5XAZ - chains A and H; structure by X-ray diffraction, 2.30 A resolution.

[Chain A (and H)]
Protein: Gamma-butyrolactone receptor protein
Source organism: Streptomyces fradiae
Notes: chain H of this document is another copy of the same molecule, construct and numbering; everything in this record applies to it too
UniProtKB: Q9XCC7 (Q9XCC7_STRFR); residues 2-226 here = UniProt positions 2-226
Sequence (228 residues; each row starts with the number of its first residue):
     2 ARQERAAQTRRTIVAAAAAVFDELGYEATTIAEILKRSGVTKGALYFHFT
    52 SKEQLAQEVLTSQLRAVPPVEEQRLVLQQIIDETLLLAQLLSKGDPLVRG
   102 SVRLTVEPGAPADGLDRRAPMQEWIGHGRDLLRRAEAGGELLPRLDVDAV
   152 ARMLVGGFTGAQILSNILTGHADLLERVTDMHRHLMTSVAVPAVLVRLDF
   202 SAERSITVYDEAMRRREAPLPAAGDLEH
Not modelled in the structure: 68-72 (chain H: 2-4, 216-229)
Differences from the reference sequence: engineered mutation Ala113 (Arg in Q9XCC7); expression tag (227-229)
Reported in the primary citation:
  - conformationally variable residues (order/disorder transition): Val68 to Leu76, Arg217 to Asp226
  - contacts within the chain: Gln9-Leu221, Thr10-Asp226, Thr42-Asp226, Gln64-Arg217 (backbone contact), Thr10-Ala223 (backbone contact)

[Interface between chain A and chain H]
Residue-residue contacts (59):
  Arg104(A) - Pro109(H)
  Thr106(A) - Ile168(H)
  Val107(A) - Val107(H)
  Pro109(A) - Arg104(H)
  Pro109(A) - Glu108(H)
  Arg119(A) - Ile168(H)  hydrogen bond (side chain-backbone)
  Arg119(A) - Leu169(H)  hydrogen bond (side chain-backbone)
  Arg119(A) - Thr170(H)
  Arg119(A) - Gly171(H)
  Met122(A) - Leu165(H)  hydrophobic
  Met122(A) - Ile168(H)  hydrophobic
  Gln123(A) - Leu169(H)
  Ala150(A) - Arg178(H)
  Ala150(A) - Asp181(H)
  Arg153(A) - Leu165(H)
  Arg153(A) - Leu169(H)
  Arg153(A) - Asp174(H)  salt bridge
  Arg153(A) - Arg178(H)
  Met154(A) - Asp181(H)
  Met154(A) - Met182(H)
  Met154(A) - His185(H)
  Val156(A) - Leu165(H)  hydrophobic
  Gly157(A) - Gly161(H)
  Gly157(A) - Leu165(H)
  Gly157(A) - Met182(H)
  Gly158(A) - Met182(H)
  Gly161(A) - Gly157(H)
  Gly161(A) - Gly161(H)
  Ile164(A) - Ile164(H)  hydrophobic
  Leu165(A) - Met122(H)  hydrophobic
  Leu165(A) - Ile126(H)  hydrophobic
  Leu165(A) - Arg153(H)
  Leu165(A) - Val156(H)  hydrophobic
  Leu165(A) - Gly157(H)
  Ile168(A) - Thr106(H)
  Ile168(A) - Arg118(H)
  Ile168(A) - Arg119(H)  hydrogen bond (backbone-side chain)
  Ile168(A) - Met122(H)  hydrophobic
  Leu169(A) - Arg119(H)  hydrogen bond (backbone-side chain)
  Leu169(A) - Met122(H)  hydrophobic
  Leu169(A) - Gln123(H)
  Leu169(A) - Ile126(H)  hydrophobic
  Leu169(A) - Arg153(H)
  Thr170(A) - Arg119(H)
  Gly171(A) - Arg119(H)
  Asp174(A) - Arg153(H)  salt bridge
  Arg178(A) - Ala150(H)
  Arg178(A) - Arg153(H)
  Asp181(A) - Ala150(H)
  Asp181(A) - Met154(H)
  Met182(A) - Met154(H)
  Met182(A) - Gly157(H)
  Met182(A) - Gly158(H)
  His185(A) - Leu146(H)
  His185(A) - Met154(H)  hydrogen bond
  His185(A) - Ser189(H)
  Leu186(A) - Leu186(H)  hydrophobic
  Ser189(A) - His185(H)
  Val190(A) - His185(H)
Interface residues without a listed pair, chain A (34 interface residues in all): Arg118, Ile126, Leu146, Thr160, Ala162, Thr188
Interface residues without a listed pair, chain H (36 interface residues in all): Thr160, Ala162, Asn167, Thr188, Val190

[Summary]
34 residues of chain A and 36 residues of chain H are in contact; the contacts include 5 hydrogen bonds and 2
salt bridges. Polar pairs include Arg153(A)-Asp174(H), Arg119(A)-Ile168(H) and Arg119(A)-Leu169(H). From the
paper: conformational variability at Val68(A) and Arg217(A); contacts within the chain involving Gln9(A),
Leu221(A) and Thr10(A) among others.
Both chains are Gamma-butyrolactone receptor protein (Streptomyces fradiae). Entry 5XAZ (Crystal structure of
full length native tylp, a tetr regulator from streptomyces fradiae) was determined by X-ray diffraction,
deposited together with 5XAY.
